Entry 9EOZ (electron microscopy, 3.10 A resolution); this record covers chains A and Z of the 11 polymer chains in the assembly.

== Chain A ==
Molecule: N-glycosylase/DNA lyase
From: Homo sapiens
Notes: EC 3.2.2.-, 4.2.99.18
UniProt: O15527 (OGG1_HUMAN); residues 2-345 here = UniProt positions 2-345
Chain sequence (356 residues; row label = number of the first residue in the row; numbers below 1 keep their minus sign (Gly-10 is residue -10)):
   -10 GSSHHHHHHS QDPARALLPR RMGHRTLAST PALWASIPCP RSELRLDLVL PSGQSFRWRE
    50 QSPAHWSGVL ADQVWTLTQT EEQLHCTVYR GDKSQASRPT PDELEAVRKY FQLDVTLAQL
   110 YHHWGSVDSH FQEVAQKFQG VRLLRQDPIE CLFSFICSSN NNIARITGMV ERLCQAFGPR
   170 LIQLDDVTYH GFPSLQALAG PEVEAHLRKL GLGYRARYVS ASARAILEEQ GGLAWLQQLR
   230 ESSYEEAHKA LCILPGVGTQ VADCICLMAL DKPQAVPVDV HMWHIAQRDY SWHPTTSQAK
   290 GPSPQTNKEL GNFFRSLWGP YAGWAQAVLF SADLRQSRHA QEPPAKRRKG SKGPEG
Disordered / not traced: -10 to 21, 80-82, 171-177, 283-290, 323-345
Differences from the reference sequence: expression tag (-10 to 1); conflict Gln249 (Lys in O15527)
UniProt features mapped onto this chain:
  - binding site (DNA): Asn149, Arg154, Arg204, His270, Gln287
  - binding site (8-oxoguanine): Pro266, Asp268, Gln315, Phe319
  - natural variant: Gly12 (G12E: Found in a kidney cancer sample), Arg46 (R46Q: Found in a clear cell renal cell carcinoma sample), Ala85 (A85S: Found in a lung cancer sample), Arg131 (R131Q: Found in a lung cancer sample), Arg154 (R154H: Found in a gastric cancer sample), Ser232 (S232T: Found in a kidney cancer sample)
  - mutagenesis: Asp268 (D268E/Q: No effect on activity; D268N: Decreases activity about 65-fold)
Reported in the primary citation:
  - binding site for Widom 601 DNA (chain Z): Gly42, Cys253, Asp268, Gln315, Phe319
  - conformationally variable residues: Gln315

== Chain Z ==
Molecule: Widom 601 DNA
Sequence (145 nucleotides; row label = number of the first residue in the row):
     1 ATCGATGTAT ATATCTGACA CGTGCCTGGA GACTAGGGAG TAATCCCCTT GGCGGTTAAA
    61 ACGCGGGGGA CAGCGCGTAC GTGCGTTTAA GCGGTGCTAG AGCTGTCTAC GACCAATTGA
   121 GCGGCCTCGG CACCGGGATT CTGAT
Disordered / not traced: 145
Modified positions: 8OG (8-oxo-2'-deoxy-guanosine-5'-monophosphate) at position 137

== How chain A and chain Z interact ==
Pairs across the interface - 44 pairs, chain A then chain Z:
  Ser41(A) with 8OG_137(Z), base contact
  Gly42(A) with 8OG_137(Z), base contact
  Gln43(A) with 8OG_137(Z), base contact
  Phe144(A) with 8OG_137(Z), base contact
  Ser147(A) with 8OG_137(Z), sugar contact
  Ser148(A) with DA138(Z), sugar contact; DT139(Z), sugar contact
  Asn149(A) with DG136(Z), hydrogen bond to the base; DA138(Z), hydrogen bond to the sugar
  Asn150(A) with DG136(Z), base contact; 8OG_137(Z), sugar contact; DA138(Z), phosphate contact
  Asn151(A) with DG136(Z), phosphate contact; 8OG_137(Z), phosphate contact
  Ile152(A) with 8OG_137(Z), hydrogen bond to the phosphate
  Arg154(A) with DG136(Z), base contact
  Ile155(A) with 8OG_137(Z), base contact
  Tyr203(A) with DA138(Z), base contact
  Arg206(A) with DT140(Z), phosphate contact; DC141(Z), salt bridge to the phosphate
  Tyr207(A) with DT139(Z), base contact; DT140(Z), hydrogen bond to the sugar
  Leu243(A) with DT140(Z), phosphate contact
  Pro244(A) with DT140(Z), phosphate contact
  Gly245(A) with DT139(Z), phosphate contact; DT140(Z), hydrogen bond to the phosphate
  Val246(A) with DT139(Z), phosphate contact; DT140(Z), hydrogen bond to the phosphate
  Gly247(A) with DT139(Z), hydrogen bond to the phosphate; DT140(Z), phosphate contact
  Thr248(A) with DT139(Z), hydrogen bond to the phosphate
  Gln249(A) with 8OG_137(Z), base contact; DA138(Z), phosphate contact; DT139(Z), hydrogen bond to the phosphate
  Val250(A) with DA138(Z), phosphate contact; DT139(Z), hydrogen bond to the phosphate
  Cys253(A) with 8OG_137(Z), base contact
  Pro266(A) with 8OG_137(Z), base contact
  Asp268(A) with 8OG_137(Z), hydrogen bond to the base
  Val269(A) with DG136(Z), phosphate contact; DA138(Z), hydrogen bond to the phosphate
  His270(A) with 8OG_137(Z), salt bridge to the phosphate
  Gln315(A) with 8OG_137(Z), hydrogen bond to the base
  Phe319(A) with 8OG_137(Z), base contact
Also at the interface, not in a pair above, chain A (31 interface residues in all): Phe45

== In short ==
31 residues of chain A face 6 of chain Z across their interface, with 13 hydrogen bonds and 2 salt bridges.
Among the polar pairs are Asn149(A)-DG136(Z), Asp268(A)-8OG_137(Z) and Gln315(A)-8OG_137(Z). The paper reports
a binding site for Widom 601 DNA (chain Z) at Gly42(A), Cys253(A) and Asp268(A) among others; conformational
variability at Gln315(A).
Chain A is N-glycosylase/DNA lyase (Homo sapiens) and chain Z is Widom 601 DNA; the structure, Human OGG1
bound to a nucleosome core particle with 8-oxodGuo lesion at SHL6.0, was determined by electron microscopy.
